1U3P - chain A; structure by X-ray diffraction, 2.85 A resolution.

== Chain A ==
Protein: 2-C-methyl-D-erythritol 2,4-cyclodiphosphate synthase
Organism: Escherichia coli
Notes: EC 4.6.1.12
UniProtKB: P62617 (ISPF_ECOLI); residues 1-159 here = UniProt positions 1-159
Sequence (159 residues; each row starts with the number of its first residue):
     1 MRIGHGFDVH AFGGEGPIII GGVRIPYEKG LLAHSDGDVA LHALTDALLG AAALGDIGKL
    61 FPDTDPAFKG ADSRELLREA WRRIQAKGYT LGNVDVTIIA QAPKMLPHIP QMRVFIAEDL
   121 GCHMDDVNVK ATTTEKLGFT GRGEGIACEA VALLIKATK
Unresolved in the structure: 156-159
Bound ions: Zn2+: Asp8, His10, His42
Swiss-Prot annotation at these positions:
  - binding site (4-CDP-2-C-methyl-D-erythritol 2-phosphate): Asp8 to His10, His34, Ser35, Asp56 to Gly58, Phe61 to Asp65, Ala100 to Leu106, Thr132 to Glu135, Phe139, Arg142
  - binding site (a divalent metal cation): Asp8, His10, His42
  - site (Transition state stabilizer): His34, Thr133
  - mutagenesis: Asp8 (D8S: Loss of activity), His42 (H42S: Loss of activity), Asp56 (D56S: 35% decrease of activity), Arg142 (R142M: Little effect on the overall structure; when associated with L-144), Glu144 (E144L: Little effect on the overall structure; when associated with M-142)

== Overview ==
Asp8, His10 and His42 form the Zn2+ site. Curated annotation (UniProt) lists 26 residues binding
4-CDP-2-C-methyl-D-erythritol 2-phosphate, 3 divalent metal cation-binding residues and 5 mutagenesis sites.
Chain A is 2-C-methyl-D-erythritol 2,4-cyclodiphosphate synthase (Escherichia coli); the structure, IspF
native, was determined by X-ray diffraction, deposited together with 1JY8, 1U3L, 1U40 and 1U43.
